7ML0 - chains 0 and 1 of the 28 polymer chains in the assembly; structure by electron microscopy, 3.00 A resolution.

# Chain 0
Name: General transcription and DNA repair factor IIH helicase subunit XPD
From: Saccharomyces cerevisiae
Notes: EC 3.6.4.12
UniProt: A0A6A5Q1C1 (A0A6A5Q1C1_YEASX); residues 1-778 here = UniProt positions 1-778
Sequence (778 residues; each row starts with the number of its first residue):
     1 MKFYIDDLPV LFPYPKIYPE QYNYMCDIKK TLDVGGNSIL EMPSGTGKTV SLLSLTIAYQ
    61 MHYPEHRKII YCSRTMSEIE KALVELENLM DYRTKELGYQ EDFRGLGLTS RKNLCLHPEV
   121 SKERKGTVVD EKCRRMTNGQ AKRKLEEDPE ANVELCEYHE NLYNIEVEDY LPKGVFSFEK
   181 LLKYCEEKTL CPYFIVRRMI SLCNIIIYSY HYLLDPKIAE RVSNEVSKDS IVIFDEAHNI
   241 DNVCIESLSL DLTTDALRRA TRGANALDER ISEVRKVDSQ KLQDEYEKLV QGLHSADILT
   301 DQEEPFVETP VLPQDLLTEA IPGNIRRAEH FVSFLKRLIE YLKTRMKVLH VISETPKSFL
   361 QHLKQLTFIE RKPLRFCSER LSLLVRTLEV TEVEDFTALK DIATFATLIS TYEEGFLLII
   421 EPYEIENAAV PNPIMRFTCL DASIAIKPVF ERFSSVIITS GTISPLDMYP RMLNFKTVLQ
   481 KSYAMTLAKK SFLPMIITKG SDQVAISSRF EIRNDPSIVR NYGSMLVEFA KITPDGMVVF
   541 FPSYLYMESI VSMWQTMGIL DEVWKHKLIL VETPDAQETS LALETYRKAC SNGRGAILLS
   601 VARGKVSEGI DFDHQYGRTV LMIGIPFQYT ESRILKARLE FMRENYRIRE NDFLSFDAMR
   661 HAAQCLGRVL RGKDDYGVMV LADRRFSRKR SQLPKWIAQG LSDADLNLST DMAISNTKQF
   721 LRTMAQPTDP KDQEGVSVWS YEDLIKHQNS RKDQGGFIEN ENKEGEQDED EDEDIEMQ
Unresolved in the structure: 246, 755-778
Metal / ion sites: 4Fe-4S cluster Fe: Cys115, Cys133, Met136, Cys191
Residues lining bound ligands: 4Fe-4S cluster (SF4): Arg111, Leu114, Cys115, Leu116, His117, Val120, Cys133, Met136, Thr137, Cys156, Tyr158, Cys191, Tyr193, Phe194

# Chain 1
Name: DNA-directed RNA polymerase subunit
From: Saccharomyces cerevisiae
Notes: EC 2.7.7.6
Sequence (541 residues; numbered 1 to 642; 101 numbers in that range are skipped by the numbering (no residue carries them; nothing is unmodelled there); the number before each row is that of its first residue; X marks 109 residues of unknown identity (built as UNK)):
     1 MSHSGAAIFE KVSGIIAINE DVSPAELTWR STDGDKVHTV VLSTIDKLQA TPASSEKMML
    61 RLIGKVDESK KRKDNEGNEV VPKPQRHMFS FNNRTVMDNI KMTLQQIISR YKDADIYEEK
   121 RRREESAQHT ETPMSSSSVT AGTPTPHLDT PQLNNGAPLI NTAKLDDSLS KEKLLTNLKL
   181 QQSLLKGNKV LMKVFQETVI NAGLPPSEFW STRIPLLRXF ALXXSQKXGP XXVXXXXXPX
   241 XXXXXXXXXN LSREKILNIF ENYPIVKKAY TDNVPKNFKE PEFWARFFSS KLFRKLXXXX
   301 XXXXXXXXXX XXXXLXXXXX FXXKXXXXLL HPVKKIIXLD GNIQDDPVVR GXXXX
   368 XXXXVDILKG MNRLSEKMIM XLKXXX
   465 XXXXXXXXXX XXXXXXXXXX XXXXXXXXXX XXXXXXXRVI TXIKINAKQA XHXXX
   537 EVKSTLPIDL LESCRMLHTT CCEFLKHFAI H
   569 XXXXQKQAST VKKLYNHLKD CIEKLNELFQ DVLNGDGESM SNTCTAYLKP VLNSITLATH
   629 KYDEYFNEYN NNSN
Unresolved in the structure: 1-167, 569-572, 640-642

# Interface between chain 0 and chain 1
Residue-residue contacts (63):
  Thr75(0) with Asn342(1), hydrogen bond
  Met76(0) with Lys335(1); Asn342(1); Asp345(1)
  Ser77(0) with Ile336(1)
  Glu80(0) with Lys335(1); Ile336(1)
  Thr109(0) with Asp345(1), hydrogen bond
  Ser110(0) with Gln344(1); Asp345(1)
  Lys112(0) with Gln344(1)
  Asn113(0) with Lys335(1); Asp345(1), hydrogen bond
  Arg124(0) with Asp340(1), salt bridge; Gln344(1), hydrogen bond (backbone-side chain)
  Lys125(0) with Gln344(1)
  Gly126(0) with Gln344(1), hydrogen bond (backbone-side chain); Pro347(1)
  Thr127(0) with Pro347(1)
  Phe178(0) with Lys335(1)
  Leu182(0) with Lys335(1)
  His211(0) with Asp346(1)
  Tyr212(0) with Asp345(1), hydrogen bond (side chain-backbone)
  Asp215(0) with Asp346(1); Val348(1)
  Lys217(0) with Val348(1)
  Ile218(0) with Asp346(1); Val348(1), hydrophobic
  Ser249(0) with Arg350(1), hydrogen bond (backbone-side chain); Gly351(1), hydrogen bond (side chain-backbone)
  Leu250(0) with Arg350(1)
  Asp251(0) with Gly351(1)
  Glu308(0) with Val348(1)
  Thr404(0) with Arg350(1)
  Arg436(0) with Gly351(1), hydrogen bond (side chain-backbone)
  Tyr544(0) with Leu375(1)
  Glu548(0) with Val372(1); Leu375(1)
  Val551(0) with Met378(1), hydrophobic
  Gln555(0) with Leu296(1); Ile374(1)
  Asp561(0) with Pro239(1)
  Trp564(0) with Met378(1); Leu381(1), hydrophobic; Met385(1), hydrophobic
  Leu568(0) with Ser382(1); Ile386(1), hydrophobic
  Ile569(0) with Met378(1), hydrophobic; Ser382(1), hydrogen bond (backbone-side chain)
  Val571(0) with Leu375(1), hydrophobic; Asn379(1), hydrogen bond (backbone-side chain)
  Glu578(0) with Glu383(1)
  Thr579(0) with Leu339(1)
  Leu581(0) with Leu329(1), hydrophobic; His331(1); Glu383(1)
  Leu583(0) with Ile337(1), hydrophobic
  Glu584(0) with His331(1), salt bridge
  Arg587(0) with Ile337(1)
  Lys588(0) with Lys390(1)
  Lys605(0) with Leu339(1)
  Ile610(0) with Ile337(1), hydrophobic; Leu339(1), hydrophobic
Interface residues without a listed pair, chain 0 (55 interface residues in all): Ser247, Asp401, Glu426, Leu545, Ser552, Leu570, Glu572, Ala576, Ser580, Ala582, Thr630, Glu631
Interface residues without a listed pair, chain 1 (30 interface residues in all): Val333, Val349

# In short
The interface between chain 0 and chain 1 involves 55 residues on one side and 30 on the other, with 11
hydrogen bonds and 2 salt bridges. Polar contacts include Arg124(0)-Asp340(1), Glu584(0)-His331(1) and
Thr75(0)-Asn342(1). Chain 0 binds 4Fe-4S cluster.
Chain 0 is General transcription and DNA repair factor IIH helicase subunit XPD and chain 1 is DNA-directed
RNA polymerase subunit, both from Saccharomyces cerevisiae; the structure, RNA polymerase II pre-initiation
complex (PIC1), was determined by electron microscopy (same publication as 7MEI, 7MK9, 7MKA, 7ML1, 7ML2, 7ML3
and 7ML4).
